PDB entry 6PD0 | X-ray diffraction, 1.75 A resolution | chain A

# Chain A
Molecule: Cellulose biosynthesis protein BcsG
Organism: Escherichia coli (strain K12)
UniProt: P37659 (BCSG_ECOLI); residue numbers follow UniProt; this construct covers 164-559
Chain sequence (417 residues; row label = number of the first residue in the row):
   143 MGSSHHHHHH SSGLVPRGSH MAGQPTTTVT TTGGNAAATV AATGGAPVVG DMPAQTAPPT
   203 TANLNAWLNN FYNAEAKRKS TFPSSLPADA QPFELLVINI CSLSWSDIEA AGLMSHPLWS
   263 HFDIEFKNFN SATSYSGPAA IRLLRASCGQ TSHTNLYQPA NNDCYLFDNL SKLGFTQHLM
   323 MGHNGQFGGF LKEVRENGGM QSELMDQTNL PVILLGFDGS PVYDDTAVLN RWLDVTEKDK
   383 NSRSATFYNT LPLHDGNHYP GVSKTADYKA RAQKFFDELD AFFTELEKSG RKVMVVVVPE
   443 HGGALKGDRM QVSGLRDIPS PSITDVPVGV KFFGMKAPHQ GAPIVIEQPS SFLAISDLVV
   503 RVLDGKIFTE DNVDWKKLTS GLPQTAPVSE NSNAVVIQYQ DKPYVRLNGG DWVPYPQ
Not modelled in the structure: 143-193
Disulfides: C290-C306
Sequence notes: initiating methionine (143); expression tag (144-163)
Ion coordination: Zn2+: C243, S278, E442, H443; Mg2+: T378, D381, N383
From the paper describing this entry:
  - Zn2+ coordination: C243, E442, H443
  - post-translational modification sites: S278
  - catalytic residues: H396 (by similarity / conservation)
  - catalytic residues: Y277 (proposed by the authors, not directly observed)

# Summary
C243, S278, E442 and H443 coordinate Zn2+. T378, D381 and N383 coordinate Mg2+. The paper reports catalytic
residues H396 and Y277; Zn2+ coordination by C243, E442 and H443.
Chain A is Cellulose biosynthesis protein BcsG (Escherichia coli (strain K12)); the structure, Crystal
structure of the bacterial cellulose synthase subunit G (BcsG) from Escherichia coli, catalytic domain, was
determined by X-ray diffraction (same publication as 6PCZ).
